Entry 7S9K (X-ray diffraction, 1.97 A resolution); this record covers chains A and P of the 4 polymer chains in the assembly.

Chain A:
Protein: DNA polymerase beta
Source organism: Homo sapiens
Notes: EC 2.7.7.7, 4.2.99.-
UniProt: P06746 (DPOLB_HUMAN); residue numbers follow UniProt; this construct covers 1-335
Chain sequence (335 residues; each row starts with the number of its first residue):
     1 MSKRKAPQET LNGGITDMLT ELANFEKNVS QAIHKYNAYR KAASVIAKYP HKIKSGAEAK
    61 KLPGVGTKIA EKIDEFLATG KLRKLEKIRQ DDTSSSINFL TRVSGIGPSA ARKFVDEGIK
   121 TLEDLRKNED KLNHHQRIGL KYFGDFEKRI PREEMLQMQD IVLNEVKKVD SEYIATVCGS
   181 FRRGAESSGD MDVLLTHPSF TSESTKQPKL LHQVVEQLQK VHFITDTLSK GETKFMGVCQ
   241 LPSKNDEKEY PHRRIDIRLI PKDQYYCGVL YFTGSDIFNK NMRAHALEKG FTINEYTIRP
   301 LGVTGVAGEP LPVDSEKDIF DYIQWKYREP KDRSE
Disordered / not traced: 1-6, 205-206
Swiss-Prot annotation at these positions:
  - region: Arg-183 to Asp-192 (DNA-binding)
  - active site: Lys-72 (Nucleophile)
  - binding site (K(+)): Lys-60, Leu-62, Val-65, Thr-101, Val-103, Ile-106
  - binding site (Na(+)): Lys-60, Leu-62, Val-65, Thr-101, Val-103, Ile-106
  - binding site (dATP): Arg-149, Ser-180, Arg-183, Gly-189, Asp-190
  - binding site (dCTP): Arg-149, Ser-180, Arg-183, Gly-189, Asp-190
  - binding site (dGTP): Arg-149, Ser-180, Arg-183, Gly-189, Asp-190, Asp-192
  - binding site (dTTP): Arg-149, Ser-180, Arg-183, Gly-189, Asp-190
  - binding site (Mg(2+)): Asp-190, Asp-192, Asp-256
  - modified residue: Lys-72 (N6-acetyllysine), Arg-83 (Omega-N-methylarginine), Arg-152 (Omega-N-methylarginine)
  - cross-link (Glycyl lysine isopeptide (Lys-Gly)): Lys-41 (interchain with G-Cter in ubiquitin), Lys-61 (interchain with G-Cter in ubiquitin), Lys-81 (interchain with G-Cter in ubiquitin)
  - natural variant: Leu-22 (L22P: Found in a gastric cancer sample; uncertain significance), Tyr-39 (Y39C: Found in a gastric cancer sample; uncertain significance), Gly-118 (G118V: Decreased DNA-directed DNA polymerase activity), Arg-137 (R137Q: Decreased function in base-excision repair), Arg-149 (R149I: Decreased DNA-directed DNA polymerase activity), Asp-160 (D160N: Found in a gastric cancer sample; uncertain significance), Cys-239 (C239R: Found in a gastric cancer sample; uncertain significance), Lys-289 (K289M: Found in a colon cancer sample; uncertain significance), Asn-294 (N294D: Found in a gastric cancer sample; uncertain significance), Glu-295 (E295K: Found in a gastric cancer sample; uncertain significance)
  - mutagenesis: Phe-25 (F25W: No effect on 5'-dRP lyase activity. Decreased ssDNA binding), His-34 (H34G: Decreased 5'-dRP lyase activity. Decreased ssDNA binding), Lys-35 (K35A: Decreased 5'-dRP lyase activity. Decreased ssDNA binding. Loss of 5'-dRP lyase activity; when associated with A-68 and A-72. Decreased ssDNA binding; when associated with A-68 and A-72 ...), Tyr-39 (Y39F: No effect on 5'-dRP lyase activity; Y39Q: Abolishes DNA polymerase and 5'-dRP lyase activity), Lys-41 (K41R: Abolishes ubiquitination; when associated with R-61 and R-81), Lys-60 (K60A: Decreased 5'-dRP lyase activity. Decreased ssDNA binding), Lys-61 (K61R: Abolishes ubiquitination; when associated with R-41 and R-81), Lys-68 (K68A: No effect on 5'-dRP lyase activity. Decreased ssDNA binding. Loss of 5'-dRP lyase activity; when associated with A-35 and A-72. Decreased ssDNA binding; when associated with A-35 and A-72 ...), Glu-71 (E71Q: No effect on 5'-dRP lyase activity. No effect on structure shown by circular dichroism. No effect on ssDNA binding), Lys-72 (K72A: Severely reduced 5'-dRP lyase activity. Does not affect ssDNA binding. Loss of 5'-dRP lyase activity; when associated with A-35 and A-68. Decreased ssDNA binding ...), Glu-75 (E75A: Slightly decreased 5'-dRP lyase activity. Decreased ssDNA binding. No effect on structure shown by circular dichroism), Lys-81 (K81R: Abolishes ubiquitination; when associated with R-41 and R-61), 5 further mutagenesis entries in UniProt
Bound ions: Na+ site 1: Ser-30, Ser-171; Na+ site 2: Lys-60, Leu-62, Val-65 (shared with 1 residue of chain D); Na+ site 3: Thr-101, Val-103, Ile-106 (shared with DG9(P) of chain P); Na+ site 4 near Thr-101 (its only coordinating residue here)

Chain P:
Molecule: 10-nt DNA strand
Sequence (10 nucleotides; row label = number of the first residue in the row):
     1 GCTAATGCGC
Bound ions: Na+: DG9 (shared with Thr-101(A), Val-103(A), Ile-106(A) of chain A)

Interface between chain A and chain P:
Pairs across the interface - 16 pairs, chain A then chain P:
  Val-103(A) / DG9(P)  phosphate contact
  Ser-104(A) / DG9(P)  phosphate contact
  Gly-105(A) / DC8(P)  sugar contact
  Gly-105(A) / DG9(P)  hydrogen bond to the phosphate
  Ile-106(A) / DG9(P)  phosphate contact
  Gly-107(A) / DC8(P)  hydrogen bond to the phosphate
  Gly-107(A) / DG9(P)  phosphate contact
  Pro-108(A) / DC8(P)  phosphate contact
  Ser-109(A) / DG7(P)  phosphate contact
  Ser-109(A) / DC8(P)  hydrogen bond to the phosphate
  Ala-110(A) / DC8(P)  hydrogen bond to the phosphate
  His-135(A) / DG9(P)  sugar contact
  Lys-234(A) / DG9(P)  base contact
  Arg-254(A) / DC10(P)  salt bridge to the phosphate
  Asp-256(A) / DC10(P)  sugar contact
  Arg-258(A) / DC10(P)  phosphate contact
Also at the interface, not in a pair above, chain A (14 interface residues in all): Met-236

Summary:
Chain A and chain P form an interface of 14 and 4 residues respectively, with 4 hydrogen bonds and 1 salt
bridge. Polar pairs include Gly-105(A)/DG9(P), Gly-107(A)/DC8(P) and Ser-109(A)/DC8(P).
Here chain A is DNA polymerase beta (Homo sapiens) and chain P is a 10-nt DNA strand. Entry 7S9K (Crystal
Structure of DNA Polymerase Beta with Fapy-dG base-paired with a dA) was determined by X-ray diffraction
together with 7S9J, 7S9L, 7S9M, 7S9N, 7S9O, 7S9P and 7S9Q from the same study.
